PDB entry 7VY3 | electron microscopy, 2.63 A resolution | chains Y and Z of the 25 polymer chains in the assembly

Chain Y:
Molecule: Antenna pigment protein alpha chain
Organism: Rhodobacter sphaeroides f. sp. denitrificans
UniProt: A0A7Z6W8S0 (A0A7Z6W8S0_CERSP); numbering as in UniProt (aligned over 1-54)
Chain sequence (54 residues; row label = number of the first residue in the row):
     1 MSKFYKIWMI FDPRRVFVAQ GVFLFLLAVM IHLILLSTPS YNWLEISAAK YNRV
Disordered / not traced: 1-9, 49-54
Modified positions: Met1 (N-formylmethionine; FME)
Small-molecule neighbours:
  - bacteriochlorophyll a (BCL), molecule 1: Gln20, Phe23, Ile31
  - bacteriochlorophyll a (BCL), molecule 2: Gly21, Leu24, Phe25, Ala28, His32, Leu35, Trp43
  - bacteriochlorophyll a (BCL), molecule 3: Leu24, Leu27, Ala28, Ile31, His32, Leu35, Tyr41
  - spheroidene (SPO), molecule 1: Phe17, Gln20, Phe23, Leu24, Leu27, Met30
  - spheroidene (SPO), molecule 2: Phe25, Ala28, Val29, His32, Leu33

Chain Z:
Molecule: Antenna pigment protein beta chain
Organism: Rhodobacter sphaeroides f. sp. denitrificans
UniProt: A0A7Z6QV72 (A0A7Z6QV72_CERSP); residues 1-48 here correspond to UniProt positions 2-49 (UniProt number = residue number + 1)
Chain sequence (48 residues; each row starts with the number of its first residue):
     1 ADKSDLGYTG LTDEQAQELH SVYMSGLWLF SAVAIVAHLA VYIWRPWF
Disordered / not traced: 1-17
Small-molecule neighbours:
  - bacteriochlorophyll a (BCL), molecule 1: Phe30, Val33, Ala34, Ala37, His38, Val41
  - bacteriochlorophyll a (BCL), molecule 2: Phe30, Ser31, Ala34, Ile35, His38, Trp47, Phe48
  - spheroidene (SPO): Glu18, Leu19, Val22, Tyr23, Gly26, Leu27

Interface between chain Y and chain Z:
Pairs across the interface (11):
  Pro13(Y) with Leu19(Z), hydrophobic
  Phe17(Y) with Leu19(Z), hydrophobic; Tyr23(Z), hydrophobic
  Gln20(Y) with Tyr23(Z), hydrogen bond
  Ser40(Y) with Arg45(Z)
  Tyr41(Y) with Arg45(Z), hydrogen bond (side chain-backbone); Pro46(Z), hydrogen bond (side chain-backbone); Trp47(Z)
  Trp43(Y) with Trp44(Z), hydrophobic
  Ile46(Y) with Trp44(Z), hydrophobic; Arg45(Z)
Interface residues without a listed pair, chain Z (7 interface residues in all): Val41

Overview:
The chain Y/chain Z interface involves 7 residues from each chain; the contacts include 3 hydrogen bonds.
Polar contacts include Gln20(Y)-Tyr23(Z), Tyr41(Y)-Arg45(Z) and Tyr41(Y)-Pro46(Z). One spheroidene molecule
and 2 bacteriochlorophyll a molecules are bound between chain Y and chain Z.
Chain Y is Antenna pigment protein alpha chain and chain Z is Antenna pigment protein beta chain, both from
Rhodobacter sphaeroides f. sp. denitrificans; the structure, Structure of photosynthetic LH1-rc super-complex
of rhodobacter sphaeroides lacking protein-U, was determined by electron microscopy, deposited together with
7VY2.
